Entry 6MXC (X-ray diffraction, 1.99 A resolution); this record covers chains A and B.

# Chain A (and B)
Molecule: Hypoxanthine-guanine phosphoribosyltransferase
Organism: Trypanosoma brucei brucei (strain 927/4 GUTat10.1)
Notes: chain B of this document is another copy of the same molecule, construct and numbering; everything in this record applies to it too
UniProtKB: Q38CA1 (Q38CA1_TRYB2); numbering as in UniProt (aligned over 2-234)
Amino-acid sequence (272 residues; row label = number of the first residue in the row; numbers below 1 keep their minus sign (Met-37 is residue -37)):
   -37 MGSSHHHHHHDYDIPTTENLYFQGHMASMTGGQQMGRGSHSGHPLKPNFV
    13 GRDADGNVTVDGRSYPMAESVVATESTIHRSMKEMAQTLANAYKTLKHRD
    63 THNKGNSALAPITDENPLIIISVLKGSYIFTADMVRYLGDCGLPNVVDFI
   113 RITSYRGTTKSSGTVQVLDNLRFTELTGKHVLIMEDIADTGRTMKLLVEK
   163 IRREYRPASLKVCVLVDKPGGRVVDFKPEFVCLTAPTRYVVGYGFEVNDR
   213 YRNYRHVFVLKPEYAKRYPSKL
Unresolved in the structure: -37 to 5, 117-127 (chain B: -37 to 5, 116-127)
Differences from the reference sequence: expression tag (-37 to 1)
Ion coordination: Mg2+: Val85, Glu147
Residues lining bound ligands: guanosine-5'-monophosphate (5GP): Ser116, Glu147, Asp148, Ile149, Ala150, Asp151, Thr152, Gly153, Arg154, Thr155, Lys180, Arg200, Tyr201, Val202, Phe207, Glu208

# Interface between chain A and chain B
Residue-residue contacts (95; chain A residue first):
  Pro6(A) - Pro6(B)
  Arg25(A) - Gly101(B)  hydrogen bond (side chain-backbone)
  Arg25(A) - Asp102(B)  hydrogen bond (side chain-backbone)
  Thr63(A) - Ser232(B)  hydrogen bond (backbone-side chain)
  His64(A) - Arg229(B)
  His64(A) - Ser232(B)  hydrogen bond (backbone-side chain)
  Asp76(A) - Arg212(B)  hydrogen bond (backbone-side chain)
  Asp76(A) - Tyr216(B)
  Asp76(A) - Tyr230(B)
  Glu77(A) - Arg212(B)  hydrogen bond (backbone-side chain)
  Glu77(A) - Arg229(B)  salt bridge
  Glu77(A) - Tyr230(B)
  Pro79(A) - Arg212(B)
  Leu86(A) - Leu86(B)  hydrophobic
  Lys87(A) - Val109(B)  hydrogen bond (side chain-backbone)
  Lys87(A) - Asp110(B)  salt bridge
  Lys87(A) - Phe111(B)
  Lys87(A) - Phe135(B)
  Tyr90(A) - Tyr90(B)
  Tyr90(A) - Thr93(B)
  Tyr90(A) - Ala94(B)
  Tyr90(A) - Val97(B)
  Tyr90(A) - Val109(B)
  Tyr90(A) - Phe111(B)  hydrophobic
  Ile91(A) - Ala94(B)  hydrophobic
  Ile91(A) - Arg98(B)
  Thr93(A) - Tyr90(B)
  Ala94(A) - Tyr90(B)
  Ala94(A) - Ile91(B)  hydrophobic
  Ala94(A) - Ala94(B)  hydrophobic
  Asp95(A) - Arg98(B)  salt bridge
  Val97(A) - Tyr90(B)
  Val97(A) - Asn215(B)  hydrogen bond (backbone-side chain)
  Arg98(A) - Ile91(B)
  Arg98(A) - Asp95(B)  salt bridge
  Arg98(A) - Arg98(B)
  Arg98(A) - Tyr205(B)
  Arg98(A) - Asn215(B)
  Arg98(A) - Arg217(B)
  Tyr99(A) - Arg217(B)
  Gly101(A) - Arg25(B)  hydrogen bond (backbone-side chain)
  Gly101(A) - Asn215(B)
  Asp102(A) - Arg25(B)  hydrogen bond (backbone-side chain)
  Asp102(A) - Arg217(B)  salt bridge
  Asn107(A) - Asn215(B)
  Val108(A) - Asp211(B)
  Val109(A) - Lys87(B)  hydrogen bond (backbone-side chain)
  Val109(A) - Tyr90(B)
  Val109(A) - Asp211(B)
  Asp110(A) - Lys87(B)  salt bridge
  Asp110(A) - Arg113(B)  salt bridge
  Phe111(A) - Leu86(B)  hydrophobic
  Phe111(A) - Lys87(B)
  Phe111(A) - Tyr90(B)  hydrophobic
  Arg113(A) - Asp110(B)  salt bridge
  Arg113(A) - Arg134(B)
  Leu130(A) - Arg134(B)
  Asp131(A) - Asp131(B)
  Arg134(A) - Arg113(B)
  Arg134(A) - Leu130(B)  hydrogen bond (side chain-backbone)
  Arg134(A) - Asp131(B)  salt bridge
  Phe135(A) - Lys87(B)
  Phe135(A) - Asp211(B)
  Phe135(A) - Leu234(B)
  Thr136(A) - Lys233(B)
  Thr136(A) - Leu234(B)  hydrogen bond (backbone-backbone)
  Glu137(A) - Lys233(B)
  Glu137(A) - Leu234(B)  hydrogen bond (backbone-backbone)
  Tyr205(A) - Arg98(B)
  Asp211(A) - Val108(B)
  Asp211(A) - Val109(B)
  Asp211(A) - Phe135(B)
  Arg212(A) - Asp76(B)  hydrogen bond (side chain-backbone)
  Arg212(A) - Glu77(B)  hydrogen bond (side chain-backbone)
  Arg212(A) - Pro79(B)
  Asn215(A) - Val97(B)  hydrogen bond (side chain-backbone)
  Asn215(A) - Arg98(B)
  Asn215(A) - Gly101(B)
  Asn215(A) - Asn107(B)
  Tyr216(A) - Asp76(B)
  Arg217(A) - Arg98(B)
  Arg217(A) - Tyr99(B)
  Arg217(A) - Asp102(B)  salt bridge
  Arg229(A) - His64(B)
  Arg229(A) - Glu77(B)  salt bridge
  Tyr230(A) - Asp76(B)
  Tyr230(A) - Glu77(B)  hydrogen bond
  Ser232(A) - Thr63(B)  hydrogen bond (side chain-backbone)
  Ser232(A) - His64(B)  hydrogen bond (side chain-backbone)
  Ser232(A) - Lys66(B)  hydrogen bond
  Lys233(A) - Thr136(B)  hydrogen bond
  Lys233(A) - Glu137(B)
  Leu234(A) - Phe135(B)
  Leu234(A) - Thr136(B)  hydrogen bond (backbone-backbone)
  Leu234(A) - Glu137(B)  hydrogen bond (backbone-backbone)
Other interface residues (no listed pair), chain A (48 interface residues in all): His41, Leu100, Gly104, Asn210, Tyr213, Pro231
Other interface residues (no listed pair), chain B (48 interface residues in all): His41, Leu100, Leu138, Tyr213, Pro231

# In short
Chain A and chain B each contribute 48 residues to their interface; the contacts include 24 hydrogen bonds and
11 salt bridges. Polar contacts include Glu77(A)-Arg229(B), Lys87(A)-Asp110(B) and Asp95(A)-Arg98(B). Bound to
chain A: guanosine-5'-monophosphate. The Mg2+ site is built by Val85(A) and Glu147(A).
Both chains are Hypoxanthine-guanine phosphoribosyltransferase (Trypanosoma brucei brucei (strain 927/4
GUTat10.1)). Entry 6MXC (Crystal structure of Trypanosoma brucei hypoxanthine-guanine-xanthine
phosphoribosyltranferase in complex with GMP) was determined by X-ray diffraction (same publication as 6MXB,
6MXD and 6MXG).
